6C0N - chains A and B; structure by X-ray diffraction, 2.00 A resolution.

[Chain A]
Molecule: Reverse transcriptase/ribonuclease H
Source organism: Human immunodeficiency virus type 1 group M subtype B
Notes: EC 2.7.7.49
UniProtKB: P03366 (POL_HV1B1); residues 1-555 here correspond to UniProt positions 600-1154 (UniProt number = residue number + 599)
Amino-acid sequence (557 residues; each row starts with the number of its first residue; numbers below 1 keep their minus sign (Met-1 is residue -1)):
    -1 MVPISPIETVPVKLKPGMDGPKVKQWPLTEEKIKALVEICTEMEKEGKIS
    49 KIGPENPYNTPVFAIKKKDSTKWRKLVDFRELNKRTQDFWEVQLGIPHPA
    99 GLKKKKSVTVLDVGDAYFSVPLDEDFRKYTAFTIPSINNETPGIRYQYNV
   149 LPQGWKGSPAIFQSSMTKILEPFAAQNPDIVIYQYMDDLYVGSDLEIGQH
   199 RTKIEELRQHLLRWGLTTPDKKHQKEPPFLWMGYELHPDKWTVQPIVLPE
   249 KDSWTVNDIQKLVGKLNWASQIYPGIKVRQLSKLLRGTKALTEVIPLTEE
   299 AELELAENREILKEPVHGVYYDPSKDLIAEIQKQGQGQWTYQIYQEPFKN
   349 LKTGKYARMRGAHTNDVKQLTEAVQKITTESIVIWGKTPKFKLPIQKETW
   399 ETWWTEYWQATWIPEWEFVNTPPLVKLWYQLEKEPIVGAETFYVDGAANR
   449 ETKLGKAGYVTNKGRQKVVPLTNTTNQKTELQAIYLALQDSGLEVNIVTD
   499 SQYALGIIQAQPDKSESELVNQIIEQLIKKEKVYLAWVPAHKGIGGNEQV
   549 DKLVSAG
Not modelled in the structure: 555
Construct notes: initiating methionine (-1); expression tag (0); engineered mutation Ala172 (Lys771 in P03366), Ala173 (Lys772 in P03366), Ser280 (Cys879 in P03366)
Bound ions: Mg2+: Asp443, Asp549
Residues lining bound ligands: K5C (4-({4-[(4-{4-[(E)-2-cyanoethenyl]-2,6-dimethylphenoxy}thieno[3,2-d]pyrimidin-2-yl)amino]piperidin-1-yl}methyl)benzene-1-sulfonamide): Pro95, Leu100, Lys101, Lys103, Lys104, Ser105, Val106, Val179, Tyr181, Tyr188, Gly190, Lys223, Pro225, Phe227, Leu228, Trp229, Leu234, His235, Pro236, Tyr318
UniProt features mapped onto this chain:
  - region: Phe227 to His235 (RT 'primer grip')
  - motif: Trp398 to Trp414 (Tryptophan repeat motif)
  - binding site (Mg(2+)): Asp110, Asp185, Asp186, Asp443, Glu478, Asp498, Asp549
  - site: Trp401 (Essential for RT p66/p51 heterodimerization), Trp414 (Essential for RT p66/p51 heterodimerization), Phe440, Tyr441 (Cleavage)
What the authors report for this chain:
  - binding site for K5C: Pro95, Leu100, Lys101, Lys103, Lys104, Val106, Val179, Tyr181, Tyr188, Pro225, Phe227, Trp229, Leu234, Pro236, Tyr318
  - conformationally variable residues (loop rearrangement): Pro225, Pro236, Tyr318
  - mutagenesis - Y181I, Y188L, P225H, P236L: unchanged binding to K5C
  - mutagenesis - K103N/Y181I (1805-fold), Y188L: decreased binding to RPV
  - mutagenesis - K103N/Y181I: decreased binding to K5C
  - disease-associated variants - P225H, P236L: unchanged binding to RPV

[Chain B]
Molecule: Reverse transcriptase p51 subunit
Source organism: Human immunodeficiency virus type 1 group M subtype B
Notes: EC 2.7.7.49
UniProtKB: P03366 (POL_HV1B1); residues 1-428 here correspond to UniProt positions 600-1027 (UniProt number = residue number + 599)
Amino-acid sequence (428 residues; row label = number of the first residue in the row):
     1 PISPIETVPVKLKPGMDGPKVKQWPLTEEKIKALVEICTEMEKEGKISKI
    51 GPENPYNTPVFAIKKKDSTKWRKLVDFRELNKRTQDFWEVQLGIPHPAGL
   101 KKKKSVTVLDVGDAYFSVPLDEDFRKYTAFTIPSINNETPGIRYQYNVLP
   151 QGWKGSPAIFQSSMTKILEPFKKQNPDIVIYQYMDDLYVGSDLEIGQHRT
   201 KIEELRQHLLRWGLTTPDKKHQKEPPFLWMGYELHPDKWTVQPIVLPEKD
   251 SWTVNDIQKLVGKLNWASQIYPGIKVRQLSKLLRGTKALTEVIPLTEEAE
   301 LELAENREILKEPVHGVYYDPSKDLIAEIQKQGQGQWTYQIYQEPFKNLK
   351 TGKYARMRGAHTNDVKQLTEAVQKITTESIVIWGKTPKFKLPIQKETWET
   401 WWTEYWQATWIPEWEFVNTPPLVKLWYQ
Not modelled in the structure: 1-3, 214-226
Construct notes: engineered mutation Ser280 (Cys879 in P03366)
UniProt features mapped onto this chain:
  - region: Phe227 to His235 (RT 'primer grip')
  - motif: Trp398 to Trp414 (Tryptophan repeat motif)
  - binding site (Mg(2+)): Asp110, Asp185, Asp186
  - site (Essential for RT p66/p51 heterodimerization): Trp401, Trp414
What the authors report for this chain:
  - binding site for K5C: Glu138

[Interface between chain A and chain B]
Residue-residue contacts (112):
  Val8(A) with Glu53(B)
  Pro9(A) with Glu53(B)
  Gln85(A) with Glu53(B), hydrogen bond (side chain-backbone)
  Asp86(A) with Lys20(B), salt bridge; Pro55(B)
  Phe87(A) with Pro52(B); Pro55(B)
  Trp88(A) with Pro52(B), hydrogen bond (backbone-backbone); Asn54(B); Pro55(B); Tyr56(B); Asn57(B); Thr131(B); Arg143(B)
  Val90(A) with Pro140(B), hydrophobic
  Gly93(A) with Asn137(B)
  Ile94(A) with Asn137(B)
  Pro95(A) with Asn136(B); Asn137(B)
  His96(A) with Asn136(B), hydrogen bond (backbone-side chain)
  Gly99(A) with Asn136(B); Glu138(B)
  Leu100(A) with Asn136(B); Glu138(B)
  Ser162(A) with Pro52(B)
  Thr165(A) with Pro140(B)
  Met357(A) with Gln394(B)
  Thr369(A) with Thr397(B)
  Glu370(A) with Gln394(B), hydrogen bond
  Gln373(A) with Thr397(B); Thr400(B); Trp401(B), hydrogen bond
  Thr376(A) with Thr400(B); Trp401(B)
  Thr377(A) with Thr400(B)
  Ile380(A) with Pro25(B), hydrophobic; Leu26(B); Thr27(B)
  Val381(A) with Pro25(B), hydrophobic; Ile135(B); Asn136(B), hydrogen bond (backbone-backbone)
  Ile382(A) with Ile135(B); Asn136(B)
  Trp383(A) with Ile135(B)
  Gly384(A) with Thr27(B); Glu28(B), hydrogen bond (backbone-backbone); Ile135(B)
  Trp402(A) with Lys331(B), hydrogen bond (backbone-side chain); Asp364(B)
  Tyr405(A) with Lys331(B), hydrogen bond (backbone-side chain)
  Trp406(A) with Lys331(B); Pro392(B), hydrophobic; Val417(B); Asn418(B); Thr419(B); Pro420(B); Pro421(B)
  Gln407(A) with Lys331(B), hydrogen bond (backbone-side chain); Asp364(B); Pro392(B); Ile393(B); Gln394(B); Val417(B), hydrogen bond (side chain-backbone)
  Ala408(A) with Lys331(B); Asp364(B); Pro392(B), hydrogen bond (backbone-backbone); Ile393(B)
  Thr409(A) with Asp364(B), hydrogen bond (backbone-side chain); Val365(B)
  Trp410(A) with Thr362(B); Asn363(B); Val365(B), hydrophobic; Trp401(B); Tyr405(B)
  Pro412(A) with Trp401(B), hydrophobic
  Pro433(A) with Asn255(B); Leu289(B), hydrophobic
  Ile434(A) with Thr290(B)
  Val435(A) with Thr290(B)
  Thr439(A) with Lys287(B); Ala288(B); Leu289(B), hydrogen bond (side chain-backbone)
  Tyr441(A) with Val254(B); Gln258(B); Thr286(B); Lys287(B), hydrogen bond (side chain-backbone)
  Val458(A) with Thr286(B)
  Thr459(A) with Thr286(B)
  Asn460(A) with Thr286(B); Lys287(B); Ala288(B)
  Asn494(A) with Leu289(B)
  Val496(A) with Gln258(B); Leu289(B), hydrophobic
  Leu503(A) with Leu422(B), hydrophobic
  Gly504(A) with Pro420(B)
  Gln507(A) with Pro420(B)
  Tyr532(A) with Asn255(B), hydrogen bond; Leu289(B), hydrophobic
  Trp535(A) with Leu422(B), hydrophobic
  Val536(A) with Gln258(B)
  Pro537(A) with Gly262(B); Asn265(B)
  Lys540(A) with Asn265(B); Ser280(B), hydrogen bond (backbone-side chain)
  Gly541(A) with Ser280(B)
  Ile542(A) with Ser280(B)
  Gly543(A) with Leu283(B), hydrogen bond (backbone-backbone); Gly285(B)
  Gly544(A) with Gly285(B), hydrogen bond (backbone-backbone); Thr286(B)
  Gln547(A) with Gly285(B)
Also at the interface, not in a pair above, chain A (66 interface residues in all): Ala158, Ile159, Glu169, Tyr181, Thr386, Thr403, Gln500, Ala508, Ala534
Also at the interface, not in a pair above, chain B (59 interface residues in all): Lys49, Lys259, Val261, Val276, Trp337, His361, Leu368, Glu396, Lys424, Trp426

[Summary]
66 residues of chain A and 59 residues of chain B are in contact; the contacts include 19 hydrogen bonds and 1
salt bridge. Polar pairs include Asp86(A)-Lys20(B), Gln85(A)-Glu53(B) and His96(A)-Asn136(B). The paper
reports a binding site for K5C at Pro95(A), Leu100(A) and Glu138(B) among others; K103N/Y181I and Y188L of
chain A reduce binding to RPV; 5 substitutions were tested in all.
Here chain A is Reverse transcriptase/ribonuclease H and chain B is Reverse transcriptase p51 subunit, both
from Human immunodeficiency virus type 1 group M subtype B. Entry 6C0N (Crystal structure of HIV-1 reverse
transcriptase in complex with non-nucleoside inhibitor 25a) was determined by X-ray diffraction (same
publication as 6C0J, 6C0K, 6C0L, 6C0O, 6C0P, 6C0R and 4 further entries).
